PDB entry 8I9G | electron microscopy, 3.20 A resolution | chains D and A

# Chain D
Name: Processed angiotensin-converting enzyme 2
From: Homo sapiens
UniProt: Q9BYF1 (ACE2_HUMAN); residues 19-615 here = UniProt positions 19-615
Amino-acid sequence (616 residues; each row starts with the number of its first residue; numbering starts at 0):
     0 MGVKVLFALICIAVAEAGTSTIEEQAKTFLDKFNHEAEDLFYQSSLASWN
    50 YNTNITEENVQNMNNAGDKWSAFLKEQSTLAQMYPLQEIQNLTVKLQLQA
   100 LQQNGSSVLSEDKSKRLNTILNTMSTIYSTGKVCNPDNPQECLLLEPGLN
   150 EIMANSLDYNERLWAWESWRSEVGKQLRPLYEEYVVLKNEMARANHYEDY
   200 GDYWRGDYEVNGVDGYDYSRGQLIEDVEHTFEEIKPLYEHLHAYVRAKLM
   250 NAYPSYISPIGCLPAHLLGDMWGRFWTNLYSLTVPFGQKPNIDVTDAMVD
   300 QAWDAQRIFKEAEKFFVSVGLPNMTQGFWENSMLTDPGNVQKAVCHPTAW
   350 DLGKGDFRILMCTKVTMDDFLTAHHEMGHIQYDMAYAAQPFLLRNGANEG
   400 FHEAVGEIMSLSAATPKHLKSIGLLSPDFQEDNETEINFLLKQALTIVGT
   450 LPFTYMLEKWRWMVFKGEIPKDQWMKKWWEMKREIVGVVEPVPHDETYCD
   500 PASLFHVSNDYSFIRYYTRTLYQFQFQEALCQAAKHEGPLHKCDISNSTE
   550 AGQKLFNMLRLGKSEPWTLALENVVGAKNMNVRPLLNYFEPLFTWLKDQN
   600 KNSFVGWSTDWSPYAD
Not modelled in the structure: 0-18
Construct notes: initiating methionine (0); expression tag (1-18)
Curated features (UniProtKB/Swiss-Prot):
  - region (Interaction with SARS-CoV spike glycoprotein): D30 to Y41, M82 to P84, K353 to R357
  - active site: E375 (Proton acceptor), H505 (Proton donor)
  - binding site (chloride): R169, W477, K481
  - binding site (substrate): R273, H345, P346, Y515
  - binding site (Zn(2+)): H374, H378, E402
  - glycosylation (N-linked (GlcNAc...) asparagine): N53, N90, N103, N322, N432, N546
  - mutagenesis: S19 (S19P: Increases slightly the interaction with RBD domain of SARS-CoV-2 spike protein), Q24 to K26 (Slightly inhibits interaction with SARS-CoV spike glycoprotein), Q24 (Q24T: Increases slightly the interaction with RBD domain of SARS-CoV-2 spike protein), A25 (A25V: Increases slightly the interaction with RBD domain of SARS-CoV-2 spike protein), T27 (T27Y: Increases slightly the interaction with RBD domain of SARS-CoV-2 spike protein. In sACE2.v2.2; increases interaction with RBD domain of SARS-CoV-2 spike protein ...), L29 (L29F: Increases slightly the interaction with RBD domain of SARS-CoV-2 spike protein), K31 (K31D: Abolishes interaction with SARS-CoV spike glycoprotein; K31Y: Increases slightly the interaction with RBD domain of SARS-CoV-2 spike protein), N33 (N33D: Increases slightly the interaction with RBD domain of SARS-CoV-2 spike protein), H34 (H34A: Increases slightly the interaction with RBD domain of SARS-CoV-2 spike protein), E37 (E37A: No effect on interaction with SARS-CoV spike glycoprotein), D38 (D38A: No effect on interaction with SARS-CoV spike glycoprotein), L39 (L39R: Increases slightly the interaction with RBD domain of SARS-CoV-2 spike protein), 48 further mutagenesis entries in UniProt
Disulfide bonds: C133-C141, C344-C361
Covalently attached groups: N-acetylglucosamine (NAG) linked to N53, N90, N103, N322, N432, N546

# Chain A
Name: Spike protein S2'
From: Severe acute respiratory syndrome coronavirus 2
UniProt: P0DTC2 (SPIKE_SARS2); numbering as in UniProt (aligned over 319-541)
Amino-acid sequence (223 residues; numbered 319 to 541; the number before each row is that of its first residue):
   319 RVQPTESIVRFPNITNLCPFDEVFNATTFASVYAWNRKRISNCVADYSVL
   369 YNFAPFFAFKCYGVSPTKLNDLCFTNVYADSFVIRGNEVSQIAPGQTGNI
   419 ADYNYKLPDDFTGCVIAWNSNKLDSKVGGNYNYRYRLFRKSNLKPFERDI
   469 STEIYQAGNKPCNGVAGVNCYFPLQSYGFRPTYGVGHQPYRVVVLSFELL
   519 HAPATVCGPKKSTNLVKNKCVNF
Not modelled in the structure: 319-335, 360-363, 518-522, 526-541
Construct notes: variant D339 (Gly in P0DTC2), T346 (Arg in P0DTC2), F371 (Ser in P0DTC2), P373 (Ser in P0DTC2), F375 (Ser in P0DTC2), A376 (Thr in P0DTC2), N405 (Asp in P0DTC2), S408 (Arg in P0DTC2), N417 (Lys in P0DTC2), K440 (Asn in P0DTC2), R452 (Leu in P0DTC2), N477 (Ser in P0DTC2), K478 (Thr in P0DTC2), A484 (Glu in P0DTC2), V486 (Phe in P0DTC2), R498 (Gln in P0DTC2), Y501 (Asn in P0DTC2), H505 (Tyr in P0DTC2)
Curated features (UniProtKB/Swiss-Prot):
  - region: N448 to Y451, Y453 to F456 (Immunodominant HLA epitope recognized by the CD8+)
  - glycosylation: T323 (O-linked (GalNAc) threonine), S325 (O-linked (HexNAc...) serine), N331 (N-linked (GlcNAc...) (complex) asparagine), N343 (N-linked (GlcNAc...) (complex) asparagine)
  - natural variant: D339 (G339D: In strain: Omicron/BA.1, Omicron/BA.2 and 4 more; this construct carries the variant), T346 (R346T: In strain: Omicron/BQ.1.1, Omicron/XBB.1.5 and 1 more; this construct carries the variant), L368 (L368I: In strain: Omicron/XBB.1.5, Omicron/EG.5.1), F371 (S371F: In strain: Omicron/BA.2, Omicron/BA.2.12.1 and 6 more; this construct carries the variant), P373 (S373P: In strain: Omicron/BA.1, Omicron/BA.2 and 7 more; this construct carries the variant), F375 (S375F: In strain: Omicron/BA.1, Omicron/BA.2 and 7 more; this construct carries the variant), A376 (T376A: In strain: Omicron/BA.2, Omicron/BA.2.12.1 and 5 more; this construct carries the variant), N405 (D405N: In strain: Omicron/BA.2, Omicron/BA.2.12.1 and 6 more; this construct carries the variant), S408 (R408S: In strain: Omicron/BA.2, Omicron/BA.2.12.1 and 6 more; this construct carries the variant), N417 (K417N: In strain: Beta/B.1.351, Omicron/BA.1 and 8 more; this construct carries the variant), K440 (N440K: In strain: Omicron/BA.1, Omicron/BA.2 and 7 more; this construct carries the variant), K444 (K444T: In strain: Omicron/BQ.1.1), 16 further natural variant entries in UniProt
  - mutagenesis: N331 (N331Q: Reduced viral infectivity), N343 (N343Q: Reduced viral infectivity), Y453 (Y453F: Decreased HLA binding to NF9 epitope. Increased binding affinity to human ACE2), A475 (A475V: Increased resistance to neutralizing antibodies), V483 (V483A: Increased resistance to neutralizing antibodies), F490 (F490L: Increased resistance to neutralizing antibodies and human covalescent sera neutralization), Q493 (Q493N: Reduced host ACE2-binding affinity in vitro; Q493Y: Reduced host ACE2-binding affinity in vitro), H519 (H519P: Increased resistance to human covalescent sera neutralization)
Disulfide bonds: C379-C432, C391-C525, C480-C488
Covalently attached groups: N-acetylglucosamine (NAG) linked to N343
Reported in the primary citation:
  - post-translational modification sites: N343

# How chain D and chain A interact
Contacting residue pairs - 23 pairs, chain D then chain A:
  Q24(D) - N487(A)  hydrogen bond
  T27(D) - F456(A)
  T27(D) - A475(A)
  T27(D) - Y489(A)
  F28(D) - Y489(A)
  K31(D) - Y489(A)
  H34(D) - Y453(A)  hydrogen bond
  H34(D) - L455(A)
  H34(D) - Q493(A)
  D38(D) - Y449(A)  hydrogen bond
  D38(D) - R498(A)  salt bridge
  Y41(D) - R498(A)
  Y41(D) - T500(A)  hydrogen bond (side chain-backbone)
  Y41(D) - Y501(A)
  Q42(D) - Y449(A)  hydrogen bond
  Q42(D) - R498(A)
  Y83(D) - N487(A)  hydrogen bond
  K353(D) - Y501(A)
  K353(D) - G502(A)  hydrogen bond (backbone-backbone)
  K353(D) - H505(A)
  G354(D) - G502(A)
  D355(D) - T500(A)
  R357(D) - T500(A)
Interface residues without a listed pair, chain D (17 interface residues in all): D30, E35, L79, N330
Interface residues without a listed pair, chain A (17 interface residues in all): N417, Y473, G476, V486
Interface features reported in the paper:
  - residue pairs: D38(D)-R498(A) (hydrogen bond), L79(D)-V486(A) (hydrophobic contact)

# Overview
Chain D and chain A each contribute 17 residues to their interface, with 7 hydrogen bonds and 1 salt bridge.
Among the polar pairs are D38(D)-R498(A), Q24(D)-N487(A) and H34(D)-Y453(A). The paper describes a hydrogen
bond between D38(D) and R498(A); a hydrophobic contact between L79(D) and V486(A). From the paper: a
modification site at N343(A).
Here chain D is Processed angiotensin-converting enzyme 2 (Homo sapiens) and chain A is Spike protein S2'
(Severe acute respiratory syndrome coronavirus 2). Entry 8I9G (S-RBD (Omicron BF.7) in complex with PD of
ACE2) was determined by electron microscopy (same publication as 8I9B, 8I9C, 8I9D, 8I9F and 8I9H).
